PDB entry 7EK3 | electron microscopy, 2.70 A resolution | chain A

Chain A:
Protein: Bestrophin-like protein
Source organism: Malus domestica
UniProtKB: A0A498JCY7 (A0A498JCY7_MALDO); residues 69-433 here = UniProt positions 69-433
Sequence (372 residues; row label = number of the first residue in the row):
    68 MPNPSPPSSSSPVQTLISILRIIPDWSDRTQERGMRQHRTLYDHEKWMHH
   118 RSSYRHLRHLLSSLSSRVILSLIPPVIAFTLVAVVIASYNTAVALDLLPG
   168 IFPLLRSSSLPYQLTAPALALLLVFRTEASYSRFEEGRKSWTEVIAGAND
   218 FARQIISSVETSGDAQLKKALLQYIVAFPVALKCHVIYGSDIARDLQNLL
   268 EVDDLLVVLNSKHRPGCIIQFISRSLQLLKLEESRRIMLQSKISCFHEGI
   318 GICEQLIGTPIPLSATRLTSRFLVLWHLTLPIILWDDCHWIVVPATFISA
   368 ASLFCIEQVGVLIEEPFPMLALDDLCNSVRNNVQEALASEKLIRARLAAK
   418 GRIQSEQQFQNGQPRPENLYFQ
Not modelled in the structure: 68-77, 419-439
Construct notes: initiating methionine (68); conflict Ser-207 (Ala in A0A498JCY7); engineered mutation Ala-332 (Tyr in A0A498JCY7); expression tag (434-439)
Reported in the primary citation:
  - conformationally variable residues (side-chain flip): Phe-192, Glu-195
  - mutagenesis - E195A: unchanged localization

Overview:
The paper reports that E195A leaves localization unchanged; conformational variability at Phe-192 and Glu-195.
Chain A is Bestrophin-like protein (Malus domestica); the structure, Cryo-EM structure of VCCN1 Y332A mutant
in lipid nanodisc, was determined by electron microscopy (same publication as 7EK1 and 7EK2).
